4JL3 - chains C and E of the 6 polymer chains in the assembly; structure by X-ray diffraction, 2.50 A resolution.

[Chain C]
Molecule: Transcriptional regulator, TetR family
Organism: Mycobacterium smegmatis
Reference sequence: A0R6I8 (A0R6I8_MYCS2); residues 9-189 here = UniProt positions 9-189
Sequence (196 residues; each row starts with the number of its first residue; numbers below 1 keep their minus sign (His-6 is residue -6)):
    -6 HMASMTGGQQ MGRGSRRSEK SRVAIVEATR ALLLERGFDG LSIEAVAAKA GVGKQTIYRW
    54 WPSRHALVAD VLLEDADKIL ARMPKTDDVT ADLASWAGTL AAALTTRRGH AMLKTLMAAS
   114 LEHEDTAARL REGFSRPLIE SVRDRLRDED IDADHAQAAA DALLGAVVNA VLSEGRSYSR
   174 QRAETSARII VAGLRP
Unresolved in the structure: -6 to 6, 189
Modified / non-standard residues: Mse-5, Mse-2, Mse4 (selenomethionine); Mse76, Mse105, Mse110 (selenomethionine; parent Met)
Sequence notes: expression tag (-6 to 8)
From the paper describing this entry:
  - binding site for the 31-nt DNA strand (chain E): Glu37, Lys47 to Trp53
  - specificity-determining residues: Lys47
  - mutagenesis - K47A, K47A/Q48A: abolished binding to the 31-nt DNA strand (chain E)
  - mutagenesis - Q48A: unchanged binding to the 31-nt DNA strand (chain E)
  - binding site for the 31-nt DNA strand: Gln48

[Chain E]
Molecule: 31-nt DNA strand
Sequence (31 nucleotides; row label = number of the first residue in the row):
     1 TCATAAACGA GACGGTACGT CTCGTCTTGT G

[Interface between chain C and chain E]
Residue-residue contacts - 16 pairs, chain C then chain E:
  Gly7(C) - DT28(E)  hydrogen bond to the base
  Gly7(C) - DG29(E)  hydrogen bond to the sugar
  Ser8(C) - DT27(E)  base contact
  Ser8(C) - DT28(E)  base contact
  Arg9(C) - DG29(E)  sugar contact
  Ser35(C) - DA17(E)  phosphate contact
  Ser35(C) - DC18(E)  phosphate contact
  Ile36(C) - DC18(E)  hydrogen bond to the phosphate
  Glu37(C) - DC18(E)  hydrogen bond to the phosphate
  Lys47(C) - DC18(E)  base contact
  Lys47(C) - DG19(E)  hydrogen bond to the base
  Lys47(C) - DT20(E)  base contact
  Gln48(C) - DT20(E)  base contact
  Gln48(C) - DC21(E)  hydrogen bond to the base
  Tyr51(C) - DG19(E)  hydrogen bond to the phosphate
  Tyr51(C) - DT20(E)  base contact
Also at the interface, not in a pair above, chain C (11 interface residues in all): Leu34, Arg57

[In short]
Chain C and chain E form an interface of 11 and 8 residues respectively, with 7 hydrogen bonds. Polar pairs
include Gly7(C)-DT28(E), Lys47(C)-DG19(E) and Gln48(C)-DC21(E). From the paper: a binding site for the 31-nt
DNA strand (chain E) at Glu37(C) and Lys47(C); K47A and K47A/Q48A of chain C abolish binding to the 31-nt DNA
strand (chain E).
Here chain C is Transcriptional regulator, TetR family (Mycobacterium smegmatis) and chain E is a 31-nt DNA
strand. Entry 4JL3 (Crystal structure of ms6564-dna complex) was determined by X-ray diffraction.
